7X49 - chains A and C of the 6 polymer chains in the assembly; structure by electron microscopy, 3.13 A resolution.

# Chain A
Protein: Virion protein 1
Source organism: Coxsackievirus B1
UniProtKB: W8GTF7 (W8GTF7_9ENTO); residue numbers follow UniProt; this construct covers 1-278
Amino-acid sequence (278 residues; row label = number of the first residue in the row):
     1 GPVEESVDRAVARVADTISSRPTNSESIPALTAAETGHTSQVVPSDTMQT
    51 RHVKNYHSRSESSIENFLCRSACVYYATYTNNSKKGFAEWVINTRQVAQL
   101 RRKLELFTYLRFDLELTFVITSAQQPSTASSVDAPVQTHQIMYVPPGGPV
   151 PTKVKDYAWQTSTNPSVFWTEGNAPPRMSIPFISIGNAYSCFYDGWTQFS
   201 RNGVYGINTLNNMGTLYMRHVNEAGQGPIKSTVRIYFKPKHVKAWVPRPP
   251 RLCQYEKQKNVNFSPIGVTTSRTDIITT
Unresolved in the structure: 1-11
Sequence notes: conflict Lys84 (Glu in W8GTF7)

# Chain C
Protein: VP3
Source organism: Coxsackievirus B1
Notes: EC 3.4.22.29, 3.6.1.15, 3.4.22.28, 2.7.7.48
UniProtKB: L7UV52 (L7UV52_9ENTO); residues 1-238 here correspond to UniProt positions 333-570 (UniProt number = residue number + 332)
Amino-acid sequence (238 residues; each row starts with the number of its first residue):
     1 GLPVMTTPGSTQFLTSDDFQSPSAMPQFDVTPEMQIPGRVNNLMEIAEVD
    51 SVVPVNNTEDNVSSLKAYQIPVQSNSDNGKQVFGFPLQPGANNVLNRTLL
   101 GEILNYYTHWSGSIKLTFMFCGSAMATGKFLLAYSPPGAGVPKNRKDAML
   151 GTHVIWDVGLQSSCVLCVPWISQTHYRYVVEDEYTAAGYVTCWYQTNIVV
   201 PADVQSSCDILCFVSACNDFSVRMLKDTPFIRQDTFYQ

# How chain A and chain C interact
Pairs across the interface (156):
  Val14(A) with Asn218(C); Asp219(C); Phe220(C)
  Ala15(A) with Asn218(C); Asp219(C)
  Ala30(A) with Cys164(C); Val165(C), hydrogen bond (backbone-backbone)
  Leu31(A) with Ser163(C)
  Thr32(A) with Gln161(C); Ser162(C); Ser163(C), hydrogen bond (backbone-backbone)
  Ala33(A) with Ser163(C)
  Ala34(A) with Ser163(C), hydrogen bond (backbone-side chain)
  Glu35(A) with Met119(C); Ser162(C), hydrogen bond; Ser163(C)
  Thr39(A) with Glu48(C); Asp50(C), hydrogen bond
  Ser40(A) with Lys115(C), hydrogen bond (backbone-side chain); Val165(C)
  Val42(A) with Lys115(C); Val165(C), hydrophobic; Cys217(C)
  Val43(A) with Asn218(C)
  Pro44(A) with Ser113(C); Cys167(C)
  Met48(A) with Pro169(C), hydrophobic
  His57(A) with Ser111(C), hydrogen bond; His175(C); Tyr176(C)
  Ser58(A) with Ser221(C), hydrogen bond (backbone-side chain)
  Arg59(A) with Asn42(C), hydrogen bond (backbone-side chain); Met44(C); Glu48(C), salt bridge; Cys217(C), hydrogen bond (side chain-backbone); Asn218(C), hydrogen bond (side chain-backbone); Phe220(C), hydrogen bond (side chain-backbone)
  Glu61(A) with Tyr107(C), hydrogen bond (backbone-side chain); Arg223(C); Met224(C), hydrogen bond (side chain-backbone); Leu225(C)
  Ser62(A) with Asn42(C), hydrogen bond; Leu43(C), hydrogen bond (backbone-backbone); Met44(C); Tyr107(C); Val222(C)
  Ser63(A) with Asn41(C); Asn42(C)
  Ile64(A) with Val40(C); Asn41(C), hydrogen bond (backbone-backbone); Leu43(C), hydrophobic
  Asn66(A) with Leu225(C)
  Phe67(A) with Leu43(C), hydrophobic; Tyr107(C); Leu225(C), hydrophobic
  Arg70(A) with Leu225(C)
  Ser71(A) with Phe13(C); Thr15(C), hydrogen bond (backbone-backbone)
  Tyr76(A) with Phe236(C), hydrophobic
  Arg95(A) with Tyr237(C)
  Gln96(A) with Gln233(C), hydrogen bond (backbone-side chain); Phe236(C); Tyr237(C), hydrogen bond (backbone-backbone); Gln238(C)
  Val97(A) with Gln233(C); Phe236(C), hydrophobic
  Ala98(A) with Ile231(C); Arg232(C); Gln233(C); Tyr237(C)
  Gln99(A) with Asp227(C)
  Arg102(A) with Glu102(C), salt bridge; Tyr106(C), hydrogen bond; Ile231(C)
  Lys103(A) with Tyr106(C)
  Phe107(A) with Val40(C), hydrophobic
  Arg111(A) with Val30(C); Thr31(C), hydrogen bond (side chain-backbone); Glu33(C)
  Glu115(A) with Ser21(C), hydrogen bond
  Thr117(A) with Phe13(C)
  Tyr143(A) with Met25(C), hydrophobic
  Ala174(A) with Thr11(C)
  Arg177(A) with Phe13(C); Asp17(C), salt bridge; Ser21(C)
  Met178(A) with Ser21(C), hydrogen bond (backbone-side chain); Pro22(C)
  Ser179(A) with Ser21(C); Pro22(C), hydrogen bond (backbone-backbone); Ser23(C), hydrogen bond (backbone-side chain); Ala24(C), hydrogen bond (backbone-backbone)
  Pro181(A) with Phe28(C), hydrophobic
  Phe182(A) with Phe28(C); Val30(C)
  Ile183(A) with Met25(C), hydrophobic; Phe28(C), hydrophobic
  Ser184(A) with Thr31(C), hydrogen bond (backbone-side chain)
  Ile185(A) with Thr31(C)
  Gly186(A) with Thr31(C)
  Asn187(A) with Thr31(C); Pro32(C); Met34(C), hydrogen bond
  Lys238(A) with Asp17(C); Asp18(C), salt bridge
  Lys243(A) with Glu33(C); Arg39(C)
  Ala244(A) with Arg39(C); Val40(C), hydrogen bond (backbone-backbone)
  Trp245(A) with Ile36(C); Gly38(C); Arg39(C)
  Val246(A) with Pro37(C); Gly38(C), hydrogen bond (backbone-backbone)
  Pro247(A) with Gly38(C); Ile46(C), hydrophobic
  Pro250(A) with Glu102(C)
  Leu252(A) with Arg97(C)
  Gln254(A) with Phe230(C), hydrogen bond (side chain-backbone); Ile231(C); Arg232(C)
  Tyr255(A) with Tyr237(C)
  Glu256(A) with Tyr237(C)
  Gln258(A) with Tyr237(C); Gln238(C)
  Gly267(A) with Val62(C)
  Val268(A) with Val62(C), hydrogen bond (backbone-backbone); Tyr68(C); Arg97(C)
  Thr269(A) with Pro54(C); Asn57(C), hydrogen bond; Val62(C); Asn93(C); Arg97(C)
  Thr270(A) with Asn57(C); Asn93(C), hydrogen bond (backbone-side chain)
  Ser271(A) with Asn57(C); Glu59(C); Asn93(C)
  Arg272(A) with Val55(C), hydrogen bond (side chain-backbone); Asn57(C), hydrogen bond (backbone-backbone); Thr58(C); Gly84(C), hydrogen bond (side chain-backbone); Phe85(C)
  Ile275(A) with Val55(C), hydrophobic; Asn56(C); Ile70(C), hydrophobic; Val82(C); Phe83(C); Gly84(C), hydrogen bond (backbone-backbone)
  Ile276(A) with Gln81(C); Gly84(C)
  Thr277(A) with Gly84(C)
  Thr278(A) with Pro86(C); Val141(C); Tyr189(C)
Interface residues without a listed pair, chain A (90 interface residues in all): Thr17, Ile28, Gln41, Thr47, Cys69, Val74, Tyr75, Arg101, Tyr109, Val119, Pro165, Pro175, Ile180, Ala188, Tyr236, Lys240, Pro249, Cys253, Lys257
Interface residues without a listed pair, chain C (94 interface residues in all): Ser16, Phe19, Val49, Ser63, Ala67, Pro71, Val94, Leu99, Thr152, Trp156, Asp157, Phe213, Ser215, Thr228

# In short
The interface between chain A and chain C involves 90 residues on one side and 94 on the other, with 39
hydrogen bonds and 4 salt bridges. Polar pairs include Arg59(A)-Glu48(C), Arg102(A)-Glu102(C) and
Arg177(A)-Asp17(C).
Chain A is Virion protein 1 and chain C is VP3, both from Coxsackievirus B1; the structure, Cryo-EM structure
of Coxsackievirus B1 mature virion in complex with nAb 8A10 (classified from CVB1 mature ..., was determined
by electron microscopy (same publication as 7X2G, 7X2I, 7X2O, 7X2T, 7X2W, 7X35 and 7 further entries).
